5XVB - chains S and T of the 4 polymer chains in the assembly; structure by X-ray diffraction, 1.84 A resolution.

[Chain S (and T)]
Name: [NiFe]-hydrogenase 2 small subunit
Organism: Citrobacter sp. S-77
Notes: chain T of this document is another copy of the same molecule, construct and numbering; everything in this record applies to it too
Chain sequence (335 residues; row label = number of the first residue in the row):
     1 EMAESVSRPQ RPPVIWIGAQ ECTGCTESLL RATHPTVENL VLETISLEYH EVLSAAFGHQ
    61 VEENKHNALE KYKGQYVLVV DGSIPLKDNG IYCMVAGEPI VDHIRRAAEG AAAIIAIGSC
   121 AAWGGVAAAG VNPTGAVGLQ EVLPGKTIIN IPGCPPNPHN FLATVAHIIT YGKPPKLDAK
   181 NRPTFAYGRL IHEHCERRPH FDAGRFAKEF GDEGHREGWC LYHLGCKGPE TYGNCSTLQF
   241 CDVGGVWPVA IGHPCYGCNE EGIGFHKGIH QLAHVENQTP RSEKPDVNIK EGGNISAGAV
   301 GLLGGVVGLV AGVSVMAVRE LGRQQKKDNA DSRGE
Disordered / not traced: 1-8, 277-335
Bound ions: 4Fe-4S cluster Fe site 1: Cys22, Cys25, Cys120, Cys154; 4Fe-4S cluster Fe site 2: His192, Cys195, Cys220, Cys226; 3Fe-4S cluster Fe: Cys235, Cys255, Cys258
Residues lining bound ligands:
  - 3Fe-4S cluster (F3S): Ile191, Thr231, Cys235, Phe240, Trp247, Pro248, Cys255, Tyr256, Gly257, Cys258, Asn259
  - 4Fe-4S cluster (SF4), molecule 1: Glu21, Cys22, Thr23, Gly24, Cys25, Gly82, Gly118, Ser119, Cys120, Val126, Gly153, Cys154, Pro155
  - 4Fe-4S cluster (SF4), molecule 2: Ile191, His192, Cys195, Arg197, Arg198, Phe201, Cys220, Leu221, Tyr222, Cys226, Gly228, Pro229, Val249

[How chain S and chain T interact]
Contacting residue pairs (40):
  Arg189(S) - His200(T)  hydrogen bond
  Arg189(S) - Glu217(T)  hydrogen bond (side chain-backbone)
  Arg189(S) - Trp219(T)
  His192(S) - Pro199(T)
  Glu193(S) - Pro199(T)
  Glu193(S) - His200(T)  hydrogen bond (backbone-side chain)
  Glu193(S) - Arg205(T)  salt bridge
  His194(S) - Glu196(T)
  His194(S) - Arg197(T)
  His194(S) - Pro199(T)
  His194(S) - His200(T)  hydrogen bond
  His194(S) - Gly218(T)
  Cys195(S) - Cys195(T)
  Cys195(S) - Glu196(T)
  Cys195(S) - Pro199(T)
  Glu196(S) - His194(T)
  Glu196(S) - Cys195(T)
  Glu196(S) - Glu196(T)
  Arg197(S) - His194(T)
  Arg198(S) - Arg198(T)
  Arg198(S) - Pro199(T)
  Arg198(S) - Asp202(T)  salt bridge
  Pro199(S) - His192(T)
  Pro199(S) - Glu193(T)
  Pro199(S) - His194(T)
  Pro199(S) - Cys195(T)
  Pro199(S) - Arg198(T)
  His200(S) - Arg189(T)  hydrogen bond
  His200(S) - Glu193(T)  hydrogen bond (side chain-backbone)
  His200(S) - His194(T)  hydrogen bond
  Asp202(S) - Arg198(T)  salt bridge
  Asp202(S) - Asp202(T)
  Arg205(S) - Glu193(T)  salt bridge
  Glu217(S) - Arg189(T)  hydrogen bond (backbone-side chain)
  Gly218(S) - His194(T)
  Trp219(S) - Arg189(T)
  Asp242(S) - Asp242(T)
  Asp242(S) - Val243(T)
  Val243(S) - Asp242(T)
  Gly244(S) - Gly244(T)
Interface residues without a listed pair, chain S (20 interface residues in all): Thr237, Gly245
Interface residues without a listed pair, chain T (20 interface residues in all): Thr237, Gly245

[In short]
Chain S and chain T each contribute 20 residues to their interface; the contacts include 8 hydrogen bonds and
4 salt bridges. Among the polar pairs are Glu193(S)-Arg205(T), Arg198(S)-Asp202(T) and Arg189(S)-His200(T).
Ligands of chain S: 4Fe-4S cluster and 3Fe-4S cluster.
Chain S and chain T are both [NiFe]-hydrogenase 2 small subunit (Citrobacter sp. S-77); the structure,
[NiFe]-hydrogenase (Hyb-type) from Citrobacter sp. S-77 in an H2-reduced condition, was determined by X-ray
diffraction (same publication as 5XVC and 5XVD).
